Entry 8OM4 (electron microscopy, 2.32 A resolution); this record covers chains N and r of the 34 polymer chains in the assembly.

# Chain N
Protein: 37S ribosomal protein MRP2, mitochondrial
Source organism: Saccharomyces cerevisiae
Reference sequence: P10663 (RT02_YEAST); numbering as in UniProt (aligned over 1-115)
Amino-acid sequence (115 residues; each row starts with the number of its first residue):
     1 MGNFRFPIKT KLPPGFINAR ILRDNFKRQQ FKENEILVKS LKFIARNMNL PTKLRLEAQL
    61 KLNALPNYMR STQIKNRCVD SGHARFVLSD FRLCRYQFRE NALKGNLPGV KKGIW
Not modelled in the structure: 1, 115

# Chain r
Molecule: 15S mitochondrial rRNA
Source organism: Saccharomyces cerevisiae
Sequence (1647 nucleotides; each row starts with the number of its first residue; note: 2 numbers in that range are skipped by the numbering (no residue carries them; nothing is unmodelled there)):
     1 GUAAAAAAUU UAUAAGAAUA UGAUGUUGGU UCAGAUUAAG CGCUAAAUAA GGACAUGACA
    61 CAUGCGAAUC AUACGUUUAU UAUUGAUAAG AUAAUAAAUA UGUGGUGUAA ACGUGAGUAA
   121 UUUUAUUAGG AAUUAAUGAA CUAUAGAAUA AGCUAAAUAC UUAAUAUAUU AUUAUAUAAA
   181 AAUAAUUUAU AUAAUAAAAA GGAUAUAUAU AUAAUAUAUA UUUAUCUAUA GUCAAGCCAA
   241 UAAUGGUUUA GGUAGUAGGU UUAUUAAGAG UUAAACCUAG CCAACGAUCC AUAAUCGAUA
   301 AUGAAAGUUA GAACGAUCAC GUUGACUCUG AAAUAUAGUC AAUAUCUAUA AGAUACAGCA
   361 GUGAGGAAUA UUGGACAAUG AUCGAAAGAU UGAUCCAGUU ACUUAUUAGG AUGAUAUAUA
   421 AAAAUAUUUU AUUUUAUUUA UAAAUAUUAA AUAUUUAUAA UAAUAAUAAU AAUAAUAUAU
   481 AUAUAUAAAU UGAUUAAAAA UAAAAUCCAU AAAUAAUUAA AAUAAUGAUA UUAAUUACCA
   541 UAUAUAUUUU UAUAUGGAUA UAUAUAUUAA UAAUAAUAUU AAUUUUAUUA UUAUUAAUAA
   601 UAUAUUUUAA UAGUCCUGAC UAAUAUUUGU GCCAGCAGUC GCGGUAACAC AAAGAGGGCG
   661 AGCGUUAAUC AUAAUGGUUU AAAGGAUCCG UAGAAUGAAU UAUAUAUUAU AAUUUAGAGU
   721 UAAUAAAAU
   731 UAAUUAAAGA AUUAUAAUAG UAAAGAUGAA AUAAUAAUAA UAAUUAUAAG ACUAAUAUAU
   791 GUGAAAAUAU UAAUUAAAUA UUAACUGACA UUGAGGGAUU AAAACUAGAG UAGCGAAACG
   851 GAUUCGAUAC CCGUGUAGUU CUAGUAGUAA ACUAUGAAUA CAAUUAUUUA UA
   904 UAUAUAUUAU AUAUAAAUAA UAAAUGAAAA UGAAAGUAUU CCACCUGAAG AGUACGUUAG
   964 CAAUAAUGAA ACUCAAAACA AUAGACGGUU ACAGACUUAA GCAGUGGAGC AUGUUAUUUA
  1024 AUUCGAUAAU CCACGACUAA CCUUACCAUA UUUUGAAUAU UAUAAUAAUU AUUAUAAUUA
  1084 UUAUAUUACA GGCGUUACAU UGUUGUCUUU AGUUCGUGCU GCAAAGUUUU AGAUUAAGUU
  1144 CAUAAACGAA CAAAACUCCA UAUAUAUAAU UUUAAUUAUA UAUAAUUUUA UAUUAUUUAU
  1204 UAAUAUAAAG AAAGGAAUUA AGACAAAUCA UAAUGAUCCU UAUAAUAUGG GUAAUAGACG
  1264 UGCUAUAAUA AAAUGAUAAU AAAAUUAUAU AAAAUAUAUU UAAUUAUAUU UAAUUAAUAA
  1324 UAUAAAACAU UUUAAUUUUU AAUAUAUUUU UUUAUUAUAU AUUAAUAUGA AUUAUAAUCU
  1384 GAAAUUCGAU UAUAUGAAAA AAGAAUUGCU AGUAAUACGU AAAUUAGUAU GUUACGGUGA
  1444 AUAUUCUAAC UGUUUCGCAC UAAUCACUCA UCACGCGUUG AAACAUAUUA UUAUCUUAUU
  1504 AUUUAUAUAA UAUUUUUUAA UAAAUAUUAA UAAUUAUUAA UUUAUAUUUA UUUAUAUCAG
  1564 AAAUAAUAUG AAUUAAUGCG AAGUUGAAAU ACAGUUACCG UAGGGGAACC UGCGGUGGGC
  1624 UUAUAAAUAU CUUAAAUAUU CUUACA
Not modelled in the structure: 1-11, 168-193, 210-215, 423-475, 546-547, 561-602, 764-768, 909-911, 1075-1078, 1529-1536
Bound ions: K+ site 1: U19, G28, G29; K+ site 2: U19, C640, G641, A979; K+ site 3: G22, U985; Mg2+ site 1 near A33 (its only coordinating residue here); K+ site 4: G40, G664, U665; K+ site 5: C54, A55; Mg2+ site 2: A55, U56, G115; K+ site 6: U72, A73, G384, A385; Mg2+ site 3 near A110 (its only coordinating residue here); K+ site 7: G113, U114, C359; K+ site 8: G115, G117, A294; Mg2+ site 4: A116, G117, A294; 55 more Mg2+ sites not listed; 28 more K+ sites not listed

# Chain N / chain r interface
Pairs across the interface (78; chain N residue first):
  Gly2(N) - G1058(r)  hydrogen bond to the phosphate
  Gly2(N) - A1088(r)  phosphate contact
  Asn3(N) - U1055(r)  sugar contact
  Asn3(N) - U1056(r)  sugar contact
  Asn3(N) - U1057(r)  phosphate contact
  Asn3(N) - G1058(r)  hydrogen bond to the sugar
  Asn3(N) - A1059(r)  phosphate contact
  Phe4(N) - A1059(r)  phosphate contact
  Arg5(N) - G1058(r)  hydrogen bond to the sugar
  Arg5(N) - A1059(r)  salt bridge to the phosphate
  Arg5(N) - A1248(r)  hydrogen bond to the phosphate
  Arg5(N) - U1249(r)  sugar contact
  Phe6(N) - U1249(r)  sugar contact
  Lys9(N) - A1086(r)  salt bridge to the phosphate
  Leu12(N) - A1059(r)  phosphate contact
  Leu12(N) - A1060(r)  phosphate contact
  Phe16(N) - A1235(r)  phosphate contact
  Phe16(N) - A1236(r)  phosphate contact
  Ile17(N) - A1059(r)  base contact
  Asn18(N) - A1059(r)  base contact
  Ala19(N) - A1248(r)  phosphate contact
  Arg20(N) - U1047(r)  sugar contact
  Arg20(N) - A1048(r)  salt bridge to the phosphate
  Arg20(N) - C1096(r)  hydrogen bond to the base
  Leu22(N) - A1059(r)  sugar contact
  Arg23(N) - U1046(r)  salt bridge to the phosphate
  Arg23(N) - A1048(r)  salt bridge to the phosphate
  Arg23(N) - U1249(r)  salt bridge to the phosphate
  Arg23(N) - A1250(r)  phosphate contact
  Lys27(N) - C1045(r)  hydrogen bond to the sugar
  Val38(N) - A1385(r)  phosphate contact
  Lys42(N) - G1384(r)  salt bridge to the phosphate
  Lys42(N) - A1385(r)  salt bridge to the phosphate
  Arg46(N) - A1385(r)  phosphate contact
  Arg46(N) - A1386(r)  salt bridge to the phosphate
  Gln59(N) - A1385(r)  hydrogen bond to the phosphate
  Gln59(N) - A1386(r)  sugar contact
  Leu62(N) - A1385(r)  sugar contact
  Asn63(N) - A1385(r)  hydrogen bond to the sugar
  Asn63(N) - A1386(r)  sugar contact
  Asn67(N) - A1250(r)  phosphate contact
  Asn67(N) - U1251(r)  phosphate contact
  Arg70(N) - A1385(r)  hydrogen bond to the sugar
  Thr72(N) - C1044(r)  hydrogen bond to the base
  Thr72(N) - C1045(r)  base contact
  Thr72(N) - G1384(r)  sugar contact
  Thr72(N) - A1385(r)  hydrogen bond to the base
  Thr72(N) - A1386(r)  hydrogen bond to the base
  Thr72(N) - A1429(r)  base contact
  Gln73(N) - C1044(r)  hydrogen bond to the base
  Gln73(N) - C1045(r)  hydrogen bond to the sugar
  Lys75(N) - U1046(r)  sugar contact
  Asn76(N) - U1428(r)  hydrogen bond to the phosphate
  Arg77(N) - U1046(r)  hydrogen bond to the phosphate
  Arg77(N) - U1047(r)  salt bridge to the phosphate
  Ser81(N) - U1234(r)  hydrogen bond to the sugar
  Ser81(N) - A1235(r)  phosphate contact
  His83(N) - A1039(r)  salt bridge to the phosphate
  His83(N) - U1234(r)  sugar contact
  Ala84(N) - U1046(r)  phosphate contact
  Arg85(N) - A1039(r)  hydrogen bond to the sugar
  Arg85(N) - A1042(r)  salt bridge to the phosphate
  Phe86(N) - A1039(r)  phosphate contact
  Phe86(N) - C1040(r)  sugar contact
  Phe86(N) - U1041(r)  hydrogen bond to the phosphate
  Val87(N) - U1427(r)  sugar contact
  Leu88(N) - U1427(r)  phosphate contact
  Ser89(N) - U1427(r)  hydrogen bond to the phosphate
  Arg92(N) - U1291(r)  base contact
  Cys94(N) - U1234(r)  hydrogen bond to the sugar
  Arg95(N) - G1038(r)  hydrogen bond to the phosphate
  Arg95(N) - A1039(r)  salt bridge to the phosphate
  Tyr96(N) - G1105(r)  sugar contact
  Tyr96(N) - U1106(r)  sugar contact
  Tyr96(N) - U1234(r)  base contact
  Gln97(N) - U1234(r)  hydrogen bond to the base
  Arg99(N) - U1106(r)  hydrogen bond to the phosphate
  Arg99(N) - U1107(r)  salt bridge to the phosphate
Interface residues without a listed pair, chain N (46 interface residues in all): Ser71, Gly82, Asp90, Ile114
Interface residues without a listed pair, chain r (40 interface residues in all): U1085, U1087, C1162, A1426

# Summary
Chain N and chain r form an interface of 46 and 40 residues respectively, with 24 hydrogen bonds and 14 salt
bridges. Polar contacts include Arg20(N)-C1096(r), Thr72(N)-C1044(r) and Thr72(N)-A1385(r). U19(r), G28(r) and
G29(r) coordinate K+ site 1.
Here chain N is 37S ribosomal protein MRP2, mitochondrial and chain r is 15S mitochondrial rRNA, both from
Saccharomyces cerevisiae. Entry 8OM4 (Small subunit of yeast mitochondrial ribosome) was determined by
electron microscopy, deposited together with 8OM2 and 8OM3.
